3CPW - chains 0 and C of the 31 polymer chains in the assembly; structure by X-ray diffraction, 2.70 A resolution.

== Chain 0 ==
Molecule: 23S ribosomal RNA
Source organism: Haloarcula marismortui
Sequence (2922 nucleotides; each row starts with the number of its first residue):
     2 UUGGCUACUAUGCCAGCUGGUGGAUUGCUCGGCUCAGGCGCUGAUGAAGG
    52 ACGUGCCAAGCUGCGAUAAGCCAUGGGGAGCCGCACGGAGGCGAAGAACC
   102 AUGGAUUUCCGAAUGAGAAUCUCUCUAACAAUUGCUUCGCGCAAUGAGGA
   152 ACCCCGAGAACUGAAACAUCUCAGUAUCGGGAGGAACAGAAAACGCAAUG
   202 UGAUGUCGUUAGUAACCGCGAGUGAACGCGAUACAGCCCAAACCGAAGCC
   252 CUCACGGGCAAUGUGGUGUCAGGGCUACCUCUCAUCAGCCGACCGUCUCG
   302 ACGAAGUCUCUUGGAACAGAGCGUGAUACAGGGUGACAACCCCGUACUCG
   352 AGACCAGUACGACGUGCGGUAGUGCCAGAGUAGCGGGGGUUGGAUAUCCC
   402 UCGCGAAUAACGCAGGCAUCGACUGCGAAGGCUAAACACAACCUGAGACC
   452 GAUAGUGAACAAGUAGUGUGAACGAACGCUGCAAAGUACCCUCAGAAGGG
   502 AGGCGAAAUAGAGCAUGAAAUCAGUUGGCGAUCGAGCGACAGGGCAUACA
   552 AGGUCCCCCGACGAAUGACCGACGCGCGAGCGUCCAGUAAGACUCACGGG
   602 AAGCCGAUGUUCUGUCGUACGUUUUGAAAAACGAGCCAGGGAGUGUGUCU
   652 GCAUGGCAAGUCUAACCGGAGUAUCCGGGGAGGCACAGGGAAACCGACAU
   702 GGCCGCAGGGCUUUGCCCGAGGGCCGCCGUCUUCAAGGGCGGGGAGCCAU
   752 GUGGACACGACCCGAAUCCGGACGAUCUACGCAUGGACAAGAUGAAGCGU
   802 GCCGAAAGGCACGUGGAAGUCUGUUAGAGUUGGUGUCCUACAAUACCCUC
   852 UCGUGAUCUAUGUGUAGGGGUGAAAGGCCCAUCGAGUCCGGCAACAGCUG
   902 GUUCCAAUCGAAACAUGUCGAAGCAUGACCUCCGCCGAGGUAGUCUGUGA
   952 GGUAGAGCGACCGAUUGGUGUGUCCGCCUCCGAGAGGAGUCGGCACACCU
  1002 GUCAAACUCCAAACUUACAGACGCCGUUUGACGCGGGGAUUCCGGUGCGC
  1052 GGGGUAAGCCUGUGUACCAGGAGGGGAACAACCCAGAGAUAGGUUAAGGU
  1102 CCCCAAGUGUGGAUUAAGUGUAAUCCUCUGAAGGUGGUCUCGAGCCCUAG
  1152 ACAGCCGGGAGGUGAGCUUAGAAGCAGCUACCCUCUAAGAAAAGCGUAAC
  1202 AGCUUACCGGCCGAGGUUUGAGGCGCCCAAAAUGAUCGGGACUCAAAUCC
  1252 ACCACCGAGACCUGUCCGUACCACUCAUACUGGUAAUCGAGUAGAUUGGC
  1302 GCUCUAAUUGGAUGGAAGUAGGGGUGAAAACUCCUAUGGACCGAUUAGUG
  1352 ACGAAAAUCCUGGCCAUAGUAGCAGCGAUAGUCGGGUGAGAACCCCGACG
  1402 GCCUAAUGGAUAAGGGUUCCUCAGCACUGCUGAUCAGCUGAGGGUUAGCC
  1452 GGUCCUAAGUCAUACCGCAACUCGACUAUGACGAAAUGGGAAACGGGUUA
  1502 AUAUUCCCGUGCCACUAUGCAGUGAAAGUUGACGCCCUGGGGUCGAUCAC
  1552 GCUGGGCAUUCGCCCAGUCGAACCGUCCAACUCCGUGGAAGCCGUAAUGG
  1602 CAGGAAGCGGACGAACGGCGGCAUAGGGAAACGUGAUUCAACCUGGGGCC
  1652 CAUGAAAAGACGAGCAUAGUGUCCGUACCGAGAACCGACACAGGUGUCCA
  1702 UGGCGGCGAAAGCCAAGGCCUGUCGGGAGCAACCAACGUUAGGGAAUUCG
  1752 GCAAGUUAGUCCCGUACCUUCGGAAGAAGGGAUGCCUGCUCCGGAACGGA
  1802 GCAGGUCGCAGUGACUCGGAAGCUCGGACUGUCUAGUAACAACAUAGGUG
  1852 ACCGCAAAUCCGCAAGGACUCGUACGGUCACUGAAUCCUGCCCAGUGCAG
  1902 GUAUCUGAACACCUCGUACAAGAGGACGAAGGACCUGUCAACGGCGGGGG
  1952 UAACUAUGACCCUCUUAAGGUAGCGUAGUACCUUGCCGCAUCAGUAGCGG
  2002 CUUGCAUGAAUGGAUUAACCAGAGCUUCACUGUCCCAACGUUGGGCCCGG
  2052 UGAACUGUACAUUCCAGUGCGGAGUCUGGAGACACCCAGGGGGAAGCAAA
  2102 GACCCUAUGGAGCUUUACUGCAGGCUGUCGCUGAGACGUGGUCGCCGAUG
  2152 UGCAGCAUAGGUAGGAGACACUACACAGGUACCCGCGCUAGCGGGCCACC
  2202 GAGUCAACAGUGAAAUACUACCCGUCGGUGACUGCGACUCUCACUCCGGG
  2252 AGGAGGACACCGAUAGCCGGGCAGUUUGACUGGGGCGGUACGCGCUCGAA
  2302 AAGAUAUCGAGCGCGCCCUAUGGCUAUCUCAGCCGGGACAGAGACCCGGC
  2352 GAAGAGUGCAAGAGCAAAAGAUAGCUUGACAGUGUUCUUCCCAACGAGGA
  2402 ACGCUGACGCGAAAGCGUGGUCUAGCGAACCAAUUAGCCUGCUUGAUGCG
  2452 GGCAAUUGAUGACAGAAAAGCUACCCUAGGGAUAACAGAGUCGUCACUCG
  2502 CAAGAGCACAUAUCGACCGAGUGGCUUGCUACCUCGAUGUCGGUUCCCUC
  2552 CAUCCUGCCCGUGCAGAAGCGGGCAAGGGUGAGGUUGUUCGCCUAUUAAA
  2602 GGAGGUCGUGAGCUGGGUUUAGACCGUCGUGAGACAGGUCGGCUGCUAUC
  2652 UACUGGGUGUGUAAUGGUGUCUGACAAGAACGACCGUAUAGUACGAGAGG
  2702 AACUACGGUUGGUGGCCACUGGUGUACCGGUUGUUCGAGAGAGCACGUGC
  2752 CGGGUAGCCACGCCACACGGGGUAAGAGCUGAACGCAUCUAAGCUCGAAA
  2802 CCCACUUGGAAAAGAGACACCGCCGAGGUCCCGCGUACAAGACGCGGUCG
  2852 AUAGACUCGGGGUGUGCGCGUCGAGGUAACGAGACGUUAAGCCCACGAGC
  2902 ACUAACAGACCAAAGCCAUCAU
Not modelled in the structure: 2-9, 126-127, 715, 971-998, 1560, 1952-1963, 2137-2236, 2339-2343, 2665-2666, 2915-2923
Construct notes: conflict C559 (U3154 in 3377779), C560 (U3155 in 3377779); engineered mutation A2099 (G4694 in 3377779)

== Chain C ==
Protein: 50S ribosomal protein L4P
Source organism: Haloarcula marismortui
UniProt: P12735 (RL4_HALMA); residues 1-246 here = UniProt positions 1-246
Amino-acid sequence (246 residues; each row starts with the number of its first residue):
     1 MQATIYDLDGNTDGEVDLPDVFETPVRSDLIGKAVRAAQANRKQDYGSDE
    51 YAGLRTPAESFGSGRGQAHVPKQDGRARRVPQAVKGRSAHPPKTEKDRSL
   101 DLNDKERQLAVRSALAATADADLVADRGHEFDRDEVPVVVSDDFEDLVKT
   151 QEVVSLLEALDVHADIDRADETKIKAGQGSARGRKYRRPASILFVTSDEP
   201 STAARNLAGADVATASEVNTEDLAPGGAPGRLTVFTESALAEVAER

== Interface between chain 0 and chain C ==
Pairs across the interface - 226 pairs, chain 0 then chain C:
  C29(0) - Gln178(C)  phosphate contact
  U30(0) - Ala181(C)  phosphate contact
  C34(0) - Gly47(C)  hydrogen bond to the sugar
  C34(0) - Ser48(C)  sugar contact
  C34(0) - Asp49(C)  phosphate contact
  U35(0) - Asp45(C)  hydrogen bond to the sugar
  U35(0) - Tyr46(C)  sugar contact
  U35(0) - Gly47(C)  sugar contact
  U35(0) - Asp49(C)  phosphate contact
  U35(0) - Thr94(C)  hydrogen bond to the phosphate
  C36(0) - Asp45(C)  sugar contact
  G326(0) - Gln151(C)  phosphate contact
  G326(0) - Asn206(C)  base contact
  A327(0) - Lys149(C)  salt bridge to the phosphate
  A327(0) - Thr150(C)  sugar contact
  A327(0) - Gln151(C)  hydrogen bond to the base
  A327(0) - Val154(C)  base contact
  A327(0) - Asn206(C)  hydrogen bond to the base
  U328(0) - Val148(C)  sugar contact
  U328(0) - Lys149(C)  salt bridge to the phosphate
  U328(0) - Thr150(C)  hydrogen bond to the phosphate
  U328(0) - Thr202(C)  sugar contact
  U328(0) - Arg205(C)  phosphate contact
  A329(0) - Arg205(C)  salt bridge to the phosphate
  A329(0) - Asn206(C)  phosphate contact
  C330(0) - Asp170(C)  base contact
  C330(0) - Arg188(C)  base contact
  C330(0) - Asn206(C)  hydrogen bond to the base
  C330(0) - Leu207(C)  sugar contact
  C330(0) - Ala208(C)  base contact
  G332(0) - Tyr186(C)  phosphate contact
  G333(0) - Lys185(C)  phosphate contact
  G333(0) - Tyr186(C)  phosphate contact
  C338(0) - Ile174(C)  sugar contact
  A339(0) - Thr172(C)  phosphate contact
  A339(0) - Tyr186(C)  hydrogen bond to the phosphate
  A347(0) - Arg205(C)  hydrogen bond to the sugar
  A447(0) - Gln44(C)  hydrogen bond to the sugar
  G448(0) - Gln44(C)  hydrogen bond to the sugar
  G448(0) - Arg184(C)  hydrogen bond to the sugar
  A449(0) - Ala40(C)  base contact
  A449(0) - Lys43(C)  base contact
  A449(0) - Gln44(C)  hydrogen bond to the phosphate
  A449(0) - Arg184(C)  phosphate contact
  C450(0) - Tyr46(C)  sugar contact
  C450(0) - Arg182(C)  salt bridge to the phosphate
  C450(0) - Arg184(C)  salt bridge to the phosphate
  C451(0) - Arg182(C)  salt bridge to the phosphate
  G452(0) - Gln178(C)  hydrogen bond to the sugar
  G452(0) - Arg182(C)  hydrogen bond to the base
  U454(0) - Val84(C)  base contact
  A455(0) - Val84(C)  phosphate contact
  A455(0) - Lys85(C)  hydrogen bond to the phosphate
  U457(0) - Ser48(C)  phosphate contact
  U457(0) - Asp49(C)  hydrogen bond to the phosphate
  U457(0) - Ala52(C)  phosphate contact
  U457(0) - Arg55(C)  hydrogen bond to the phosphate
  G458(0) - Ala52(C)  phosphate contact
  G458(0) - Gly53(C)  hydrogen bond to the phosphate
  G458(0) - Arg55(C)  salt bridge to the phosphate
  G458(0) - Lys85(C)  hydrogen bond to the phosphate
  A459(0) - Lys85(C)  salt bridge to the phosphate
  C474(0) - Pro57(C)  phosphate contact
  C474(0) - Gln73(C)  hydrogen bond to the sugar
  C474(0) - Asp74(C)  hydrogen bond to the sugar
  G475(0) - Thr56(C)  hydrogen bond to the phosphate
  G475(0) - Pro57(C)  phosphate contact
  G475(0) - Gln73(C)  phosphate contact
  G475(0) - Asp74(C)  sugar contact
  A476(0) - Arg76(C)  sugar contact
  A476(0) - Arg78(C)  salt bridge to the phosphate
  A477(0) - Lys85(C)  salt bridge to the phosphate
  G640(0) - Val84(C)  base contact
  G641(0) - Gln82(C)  hydrogen bond to the base
  G642(0) - Pro81(C)  sugar contact
  G642(0) - Gln82(C)  sugar contact
  A643(0) - Ala89(C)  sugar contact
  A643(0) - His90(C)  phosphate contact
  G644(0) - His90(C)  sugar contact
  U645(0) - His90(C)  hydrogen bond to the sugar
  U645(0) - Lys93(C)  hydrogen bond to the base
  G646(0) - Lys93(C)  sugar contact
  G646(0) - Glu95(C)  sugar contact
  G646(0) - Lys96(C)  salt bridge to the phosphate
  U647(0) - Glu95(C)  sugar contact
  U647(0) - Lys96(C)  phosphate contact
  U647(0) - Asp97(C)  hydrogen bond to the phosphate
  G656(0) - Arg27(C)  phosphate contact
  G656(0) - Leu30(C)  sugar contact
  G656(0) - Asn103(C)  base contact
  G656(0) - Glu106(C)  hydrogen bond to the base
  G657(0) - Arg27(C)  salt bridge to the phosphate
  G657(0) - Leu30(C)  sugar contact
  G657(0) - Asn103(C)  base contact
  G657(0) - Lys105(C)  sugar contact
  G657(0) - Glu106(C)  sugar contact
  G657(0) - Leu109(C)  phosphate contact
  C658(0) - Lys105(C)  hydrogen bond to the sugar
  U662(0) - Lys105(C)  salt bridge to the phosphate
  C663(0) - Asn103(C)  phosphate contact
  C663(0) - Lys105(C)  salt bridge to the phosphate
  U664(0) - Asn103(C)  phosphate contact
  U664(0) - Asp104(C)  hydrogen bond to the phosphate
  G670(0) - Glu217(C)  hydrogen bond to the base
  A671(0) - Glu217(C)  hydrogen bond to the sugar
  G672(0) - Pro200(C)  base contact
  G672(0) - Ala213(C)  base contact
  G672(0) - Thr214(C)  hydrogen bond to the base
  G672(0) - Glu217(C)  base contact
  G672(0) - Val218(C)  base contact
  G672(0) - Asn219(C)  base contact
  G672(0) - Asp222(C)  hydrogen bond to the base
  A674(0) - Gln44(C)  hydrogen bond to the base
  U675(0) - Ala38(C)  hydrogen bond to the sugar
  U675(0) - Asn41(C)  sugar contact
  U675(0) - Arg42(C)  hydrogen bond to the sugar
  C676(0) - Ala38(C)  phosphate contact
  C676(0) - Asn41(C)  hydrogen bond to the phosphate
  C676(0) - Glu217(C)  base contact
  C676(0) - Asn219(C)  hydrogen bond to the sugar
  C677(0) - Arg107(C)  salt bridge to the phosphate
  C677(0) - Ser216(C)  hydrogen bond to the sugar
  C677(0) - Glu217(C)  sugar contact
  C677(0) - Arg246(C)  sugar contact
  G678(0) - Arg107(C)  salt bridge to the phosphate
  G678(0) - Gln108(C)  hydrogen bond to the phosphate
  G678(0) - Arg246(C)  salt bridge to the phosphate
  C749(0) - Asn103(C)  hydrogen bond to the sugar
  A750(0) - Lys33(C)  sugar contact
  A750(0) - Asp101(C)  hydrogen bond to the sugar
  A750(0) - Asn103(C)  sugar contact
  U751(0) - Leu100(C)  phosphate contact
  U751(0) - Asp101(C)  hydrogen bond to the phosphate
  C762(0) - His90(C)  hydrogen bond to the sugar
  C763(0) - Pro81(C)  phosphate contact
  C763(0) - Arg87(C)  phosphate contact
  C763(0) - His90(C)  phosphate contact
  C764(0) - His69(C)  sugar contact
  C764(0) - Val80(C)  phosphate contact
  C764(0) - Pro81(C)  sugar contact
  C764(0) - Gln82(C)  hydrogen bond to the sugar
  C764(0) - Arg87(C)  salt bridge to the phosphate
  G765(0) - Ser60(C)  phosphate contact
  G765(0) - His69(C)  hydrogen bond to the sugar
  G765(0) - Pro71(C)  phosphate contact
  G765(0) - Val80(C)  phosphate contact
  A766(0) - Ser60(C)  hydrogen bond to the phosphate
  A766(0) - Gly62(C)  phosphate contact
  A766(0) - His69(C)  sugar contact
  C890(0) - Pro57(C)  phosphate contact
  G891(0) - Pro57(C)  phosphate contact
  A894(0) - Leu54(C)  base contact
  A894(0) - Arg87(C)  hydrogen bond to the base
  C1305(0) - Gly177(C)  phosphate contact
  C1305(0) - Gln178(C)  hydrogen bond to the phosphate
  C1305(0) - Gly179(C)  phosphate contact
  C1305(0) - Arg184(C)  hydrogen bond to the phosphate
  U1306(0) - Lys43(C)  sugar contact
  U1306(0) - Lys175(C)  salt bridge to the phosphate
  U1306(0) - Gly179(C)  phosphate contact
  U1306(0) - Arg184(C)  salt bridge to the phosphate
  A1307(0) - Gln39(C)  hydrogen bond to the sugar
  A1307(0) - Lys175(C)  salt bridge to the phosphate
  A1307(0) - Gly226(C)  sugar contact
  A1308(0) - Arg127(C)  hydrogen bond to the phosphate
  A1308(0) - Arg187(C)  salt bridge to the phosphate
  A1308(0) - Pro225(C)  sugar contact
  A1308(0) - Gly226(C)  sugar contact
  A1308(0) - Ala228(C)  sugar contact
  U1309(0) - Arg127(C)  salt bridge to the phosphate
  U1309(0) - Gly128(C)  phosphate contact
  U1309(0) - Arg168(C)  salt bridge to the phosphate
  U1309(0) - Lys173(C)  base contact
  U1309(0) - Arg187(C)  salt bridge to the phosphate
  U1309(0) - Pro189(C)  phosphate contact
  U1309(0) - Ala190(C)  hydrogen bond to the phosphate
  U1310(0) - Gly128(C)  phosphate contact
  U1310(0) - Arg168(C)  salt bridge to the phosphate
  U1310(0) - Lys173(C)  hydrogen bond to the base
  U1310(0) - Arg187(C)  base contact
  G1311(0) - Lys173(C)  base contact
  C1342(0) - Ile174(C)  base contact
  C1343(0) - Ile174(C)  hydrogen bond to the base
  C1343(0) - Lys175(C)  phosphate contact
  C1343(0) - Ala176(C)  phosphate contact
  C1343(0) - Gly177(C)  hydrogen bond to the phosphate
  G1344(0) - Lys173(C)  hydrogen bond to the base
  G1344(0) - Ala176(C)  phosphate contact
  A1345(0) - Lys173(C)  base contact
  A1348(0) - Arg36(C)  hydrogen bond to the sugar
  G1349(0) - Arg36(C)  salt bridge to the phosphate
  G1351(0) - Tyr46(C)  sugar contact
  G1351(0) - Lys96(C)  salt bridge to the phosphate
  A1352(0) - Tyr46(C)  hydrogen bond to the phosphate
  A1352(0) - Ser48(C)  base contact
  A1352(0) - Ser88(C)  hydrogen bond to the base
  A1352(0) - His90(C)  sugar contact
  A1352(0) - Pro91(C)  sugar contact
  A1352(0) - Pro92(C)  base contact
  A1358(0) - Gln82(C)  base contact
  U1359(0) - Ser63(C)  base contact
  U1359(0) - Gly66(C)  base contact
  U1359(0) - Gln67(C)  hydrogen bond to the base
  U1359(0) - Ala68(C)  phosphate contact
  U1359(0) - His69(C)  hydrogen bond to the base
  C1360(0) - Ala68(C)  phosphate contact
  C1360(0) - Val70(C)  sugar contact
  C1360(0) - Gln82(C)  hydrogen bond to the sugar
  C1361(0) - Ala68(C)  phosphate contact
  C1361(0) - Ala77(C)  phosphate contact
  C1361(0) - Gln82(C)  sugar contact
  C1361(0) - Ala83(C)  sugar contact
  C1361(0) - Val84(C)  hydrogen bond to the sugar
  U1362(0) - Arg76(C)  hydrogen bond to the phosphate
  U1362(0) - Ala77(C)  hydrogen bond to the phosphate
  U1362(0) - Val84(C)  sugar contact
  G1363(0) - Arg76(C)  salt bridge to the phosphate
  A2100(0) - Gly64(C)  hydrogen bond to the phosphate
  A2100(0) - Arg65(C)  phosphate contact
  A2100(0) - Gly66(C)  phosphate contact
  A2101(0) - Ser63(C)  sugar contact
  A2101(0) - Gly64(C)  hydrogen bond to the phosphate
  A2101(0) - Arg65(C)  hydrogen bond to the phosphate
  A2101(0) - Gly66(C)  hydrogen bond to the phosphate
  A2101(0) - Gln67(C)  phosphate contact
  A2479(0) - Ser63(C)  phosphate contact
Interface residues without a listed pair, chain 0 (95 interface residues in all): C348, G456, G680, G752, G760, A761, A767, G892
Interface residues without a listed pair, chain C (120 interface residues in all): Asp29, Ala37, Tyr51, Phe61, Lys72, Gly75, Arg79, Leu102, Val111, Gly183, Ala203, Val212, Glu221

== Summary ==
95 residues of chain 0 and 120 residues of chain C are in contact, with 71 hydrogen bonds and 29 salt bridges.
Among the polar pairs are A327(0)-Gln151(C), A327(0)-Asn206(C) and C330(0)-Asn206(C).
Here chain 0 is 23S ribosomal RNA and chain C is 50S ribosomal protein L4P, both from Haloarcula marismortui.
Entry 3CPW (The structure of the antibiotic LINEZOLID bound to the large ribosomal subunit of HALOARCULA
MARISMORTUI) was determined by X-ray diffraction.
